Entry 3CJG (X-ray diffraction, 2.25 A resolution); this record covers chain A.

== Chain A ==
Molecule: Vascular endothelial growth factor receptor 2
Source organism: Homo sapiens
Notes: EC 2.7.10.1; fragment: Kinase domain; residues 806-939 and 994-1168
UniProt: P35968 (VGFR2_HUMAN); residues 804-1166 here correspond to UniProt positions 806-1168 (UniProt number = residue number + 2)
Amino-acid sequence (309 residues; each row starts with the number of its first residue; note: 54 numbers in that range are skipped by the numbering (no residue carries them; nothing is unmodelled there)):
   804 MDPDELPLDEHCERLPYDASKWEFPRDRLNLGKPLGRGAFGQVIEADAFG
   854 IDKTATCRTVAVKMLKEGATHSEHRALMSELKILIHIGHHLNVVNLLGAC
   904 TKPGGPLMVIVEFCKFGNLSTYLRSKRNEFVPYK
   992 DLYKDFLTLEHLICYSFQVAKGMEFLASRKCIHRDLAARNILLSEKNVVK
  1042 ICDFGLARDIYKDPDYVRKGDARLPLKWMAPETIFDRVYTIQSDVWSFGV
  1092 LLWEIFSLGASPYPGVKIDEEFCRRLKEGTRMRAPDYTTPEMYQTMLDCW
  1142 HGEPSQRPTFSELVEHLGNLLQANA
Unresolved in the structure: 804-813, 841-843, 1052-1065
Modified / non-standard residues: Cys860 (s-hydroxycysteine; CSO); Cys1022 (s-hydroxycysteine; CSO)
Curated features (UniProtKB/Swiss-Prot):
  - binding site (ATP): Leu838 to Val846, Lys866
  - active site: Asp1026 (Proton acceptor)
  - modified residue (Phosphotyrosine): Tyr994, Tyr1052, Tyr1057

== Summary ==
Curated annotation (UniProt) lists 10 ATP-binding residues and active-site residue Asp1026.
Chain A is Vascular endothelial growth factor receptor 2 (Homo sapiens); the structure, Crystal structure of
VEGFR2 in complex with a 3,4,5-trimethoxy aniline containing pyrimidine, was determined by X-ray diffraction
(same publication as 3CJF).
